7XG1 - chains E and H of the 8 polymer chains in the assembly; structure by electron microscopy, 3.30 A resolution.

# Chain E
Molecule: Csf2
From: Pseudomonas aeruginosa
Sequence (348 residues; numbered 1 to 348; the number before each row is that of its first residue):
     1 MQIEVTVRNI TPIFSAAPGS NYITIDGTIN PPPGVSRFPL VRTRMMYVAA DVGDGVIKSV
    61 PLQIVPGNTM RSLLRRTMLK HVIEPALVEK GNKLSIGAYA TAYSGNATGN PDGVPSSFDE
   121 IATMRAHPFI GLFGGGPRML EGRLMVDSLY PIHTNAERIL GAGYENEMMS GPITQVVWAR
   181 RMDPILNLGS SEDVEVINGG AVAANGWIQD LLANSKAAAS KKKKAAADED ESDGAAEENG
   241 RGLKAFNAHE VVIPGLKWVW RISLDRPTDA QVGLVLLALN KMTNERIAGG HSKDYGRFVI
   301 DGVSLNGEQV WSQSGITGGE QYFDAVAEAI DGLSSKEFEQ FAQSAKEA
Not modelled in the structure: 218-241, 345-348

# Chain H
Molecule: crRNA
From: Pseudomonas aeruginosa
Sequence (61 nucleotides; row label = number of the first residue in the row):
     1 GUGAACGGUG GAGCAACACC UGAAGGAAGG CUUGAUGAGC GUGUUCCCCG CAUACGCGGG
    61 G
Not modelled in the structure: 28-61

# Chain E / chain H interface
Contacting residue pairs (35):
  Ala16(E) with G22(H), hydrogen bond to the phosphate
  Arg44(E) with U21(H), sugar contact
  Pro66(E) with U21(H), phosphate contact
  Asn68(E) with C19(H), hydrogen bond to the sugar; C20(H), sugar contact; U21(H), phosphate contact
  Thr69(E) with C20(H), hydrogen bond to the phosphate; U21(H), hydrogen bond to the phosphate
  Arg71(E) with A18(H), phosphate contact; C19(H), salt bridge to the phosphate
  Ser72(E) with C20(H), hydrogen bond to the phosphate
  Arg76(E) with C20(H), base contact
  Asn106(E) with A18(H), base contact
  Pro111(E) with A18(H), base contact
  Gly134(E) with A18(H), sugar contact
  Gly135(E) with A18(H), sugar contact
  Met139(E) with C17(H), base contact; A18(H), base contact
  Leu140(E) with C17(H), phosphate contact; A18(H), sugar contact
  Gly142(E) with A18(H), hydrogen bond to the phosphate
  Arg180(E) with G25(H), hydrogen bond to the sugar; G26(H), hydrogen bond to the sugar; A27(H), hydrogen bond to the base
  Arg181(E) with G25(H), base contact; G26(H), phosphate contact
  Met182(E) with G26(H), hydrogen bond to the phosphate
  Asn247(E) with G25(H), base contact
  Ala288(E) with C20(H), base contact; G22(H), phosphate contact
  Gly290(E) with A23(H), hydrogen bond to the phosphate
  His291(E) with A23(H), phosphate contact; A24(H), salt bridge to the phosphate
  Ser292(E) with A24(H), phosphate contact; G25(H), phosphate contact
Interface residues without a listed pair, chain E (29 interface residues in all): Ser15, Arg75, Glu141, Trp178, Ala245, Gly289

# In short
The interface between chain E and chain H involves 29 residues on one side and 11 on the other; the contacts
include 11 hydrogen bonds and 2 salt bridges. Among the polar pairs are Arg180(E)-A27(H), Asn68(E)-C19(H) and
Arg180(E)-G25(H).
Chain E is Csf2 and chain H is crRNA, both from Pseudomonas aeruginosa; the structure, CryoEM structure of
type IV-A Csf-crRNA binary complex, was determined by electron microscopy (same publication as 7XF1, 7XFZ,
7XG0, 7XG2, 7XG3 and 7XG4).
